Entry 3MWD (X-ray diffraction, 2.10 A resolution); this record covers chains A and B.

[Chain A]
Protein: ATP-citrate synthase
Source organism: Homo sapiens
Notes: EC 2.3.3.8; fragment: Truncated Human ATP-Citrate Lyase
UniProt: P53396 (ACLY_HUMAN); numbering as in UniProt (aligned over 1-425)
Chain sequence (425 residues; each row starts with the number of its first residue):
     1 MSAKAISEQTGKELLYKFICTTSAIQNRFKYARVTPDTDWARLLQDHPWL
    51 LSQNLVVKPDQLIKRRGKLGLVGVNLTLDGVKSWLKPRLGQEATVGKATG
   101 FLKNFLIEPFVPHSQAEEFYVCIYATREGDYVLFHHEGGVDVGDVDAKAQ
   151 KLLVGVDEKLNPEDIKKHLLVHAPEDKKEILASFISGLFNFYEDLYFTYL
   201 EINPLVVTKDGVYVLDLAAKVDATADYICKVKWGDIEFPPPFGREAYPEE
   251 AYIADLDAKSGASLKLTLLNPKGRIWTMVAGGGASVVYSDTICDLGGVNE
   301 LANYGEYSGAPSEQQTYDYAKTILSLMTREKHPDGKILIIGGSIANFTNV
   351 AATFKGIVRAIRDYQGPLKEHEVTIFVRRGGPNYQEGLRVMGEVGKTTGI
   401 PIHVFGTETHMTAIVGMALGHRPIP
Not modelled in the structure: 1
Modified residues: Mse1 (selenomethionine); Mse278, Mse327, Mse391, Mse411, Mse417 (selenomethionine; parent Met)
UniProt features mapped onto this chain:
  - binding site (ATP): Lys58, Arg66, Gly67, Pro109, Val111, Glu118, Asp216
  - binding site (Mg(2+)): Asp257, Ser260, Ala262
  - binding site (citrate): Gly309, Asn346, Thr348, Tyr364, Arg379
  - modified residue: Tyr131 (Phosphotyrosine), Ser263 (Phosphoserine)
Disulfide bonds: Cys20 forms a disulfide with the same residue of a neighbouring copy of this chain
From the paper describing this entry:
  - binding site for citric acid: Ala280, Gly309, Ser343 to Thr348, Arg379
  - specificity-determining residues: Arg379
  - conformationally variable residues (order/disorder transition): Phe347

[Chain B]
Protein: ATP-citrate synthase
Source organism: Homo sapiens
Notes: EC 2.3.3.8; fragment: Truncated Human ATP-Citrate Lyase
UniProt: P53396 (ACLY_HUMAN); numbering as in UniProt (aligned over 487-820)
Chain sequence (334 residues; row label = number of the first residue in the row):
   487 GKSTTLFSRHTKAIVWGMQTRAVQGMLDFDYVCSRDEPSVAAMVYPFTGD
   537 HKQKFYWGHKEILIPVFKNMADAMRKHPEVDVLINFASLRSAYDSTMETM
   587 NYAQIRTIAIIAEGIPEALTRKLIKKADQKGVTIIGPATVGGIKPGCFKI
   637 GNTGGMLDNILASKLYRPGSVAYVSRSGGMSNELNNIISRTTDGVYEGVA
   687 IGGDRYPGSTFMDHVLRYQDTPGVKMIVVLGEIGGTEEYKICRGIKEGRL
   737 TKPIVCWCIGTCATMFSSEVQFGHAGACANQASETAVAKNQALKEAGVFV
   787 PRSFDELGEIIQSVYEDLVANGVIVPAQEVPPPT
Not modelled in the structure: 751-766
Modified residues: Mse504, Mse512, Mse529, Mse556, Mse560, Mse583, Mse586, Mse642, Mse666, Mse698, Mse712 (selenomethionine; parent Met); Mse751 (selenomethionine)
UniProt features mapped onto this chain:
  - active site: His760 (Tele-phosphohistidine intermediate)
  - binding site (CoA): Leu779 to Ser789
  - modified residue: Lys540 (N6-acetyllysine), Lys546 (N6-acetyllysine), Lys554 (N6-acetyllysine), Thr639 (Phosphothreonine), Ser663 (Phosphoserine), Tyr682 (Phosphotyrosine)
  - cross-link (Glycyl lysine isopeptide (Lys-Gly)): Lys540 (interchain with G-Cter in ubiquitin), Lys546 (interchain with G-Cter in ubiquitin), Lys554 (interchain with G-Cter in ubiquitin)
  - mutagenesis: Lys540 (K540R/Q: Decreased acetylation and increased de novo lipid synthesis; when associated with R,Q-546 and R,Q-554. Abolished ubiquitination by the BCR(KLHL25)complex; when associated with R-546 and R-554), Lys546 (K546R/Q: Decreased acetylation and increased de novo lipid synthesis; when associated with R,Q-540 and R,Q-554. Abolished ubiquitination by the BCR(KLHL25) complex ...), Lys554 (K554R/Q: Decreased acetylation and increased de novo lipid synthesis; when associated with R,Q-540 and R,Q-546. Abolished ubiquitination by the BCR(KLHL25) complex ...), His760 (H760A: Reduced enzyme activity)
From the paper describing this entry:
  - conformationally variable residues (order/disorder transition): Mse751 to Asn766
  - contacts within the chain: Trp502-Pro532 (hydrophobic contact), Trp502-Ala573 (hydrophobic contact)

[Interface between chain A and chain B]
Cross-chain cystine bridges: Cys293(A)-Cys748(B)
Residue-residue contacts - 68 pairs, chain A then chain B:
  Ala125(A) with Arg607(B); Arg691(B), hydrogen bond (backbone-side chain); Tyr692(B)
  Thr126(A) with Arg607(B), hydrogen bond (backbone-side chain); Tyr692(B)
  Arg127(A) with Arg607(B); Ile610(B); Tyr692(B); Pro693(B), hydrogen bond (side chain-backbone); Gly694(B)
  Gly129(A) with Arg607(B), hydrogen bond (backbone-side chain)
  Asp130(A) with Arg607(B), salt bridge
  Val156(A) with Arg607(B); Lys608(B); Lys611(B), hydrogen bond (backbone-side chain)
  Asp157(A) with Lys608(B)
  Tyr196(A) with Pro602(B), hydrophobic; Leu605(B)
  Asp222(A) with Pro602(B); Glu603(B), hydrogen bond (side chain-backbone)
  Thr224(A) with Gly600(B); Ile601(B); Pro602(B)
  Tyr227(A) with Leu575(B), hydrophobic; Arg576(B); Pro602(B); Leu605(B)
  Gly283(A) with Mse666(B)
  Ala284(A) with Mse666(B)
  Val286(A) with Gly746(B)
  Val287(A) with Ile745(B), hydrophobic; Phe790(B), hydrophobic
  Asp290(A) with Ile745(B); Gly746(B), hydrogen bond (side chain-backbone); Thr747(B), hydrogen bond (side chain-backbone); Cys748(B), hydrogen bond (side chain-backbone)
  Cys293(A) with Cys748(B), disulfide
  Asp294(A) with Ser789(B)
  Ser343(A) with Gly665(B), hydrogen bond (side chain-backbone); Mse666(B); Glu669(B)
  Ile344(A) with Asn645(B); Asn668(B), hydrogen bond (backbone-side chain); Glu669(B); Asn672(B)
  Ala345(A) with Asn668(B), hydrogen bond (backbone-side chain)
  Asn346(A) with Asn638(B); Thr639(B); Gly640(B), hydrogen bond (side chain-backbone); Gly641(B), hydrogen bond (side chain-backbone); Gly664(B), hydrogen bond (side chain-backbone); Asn668(B), hydrogen bond
  Arg378(A) with Glu669(B), salt bridge; Asn672(B)
  Pro382(A) with Mse642(B), hydrophobic
  Asn383(A) with Mse642(B)
  Gln385(A) with Asp644(B)
  Thr407(A) with Asn672(B), hydrogen bond (backbone-side chain); Arg676(B), hydrogen bond
  Glu408(A) with Arg676(B)
  His410(A) with Ile673(B); Phe790(B), hydrogen bond (side chain-backbone); Asp791(B)
  Mse411(A) with Glu669(B); Phe790(B), hydrophobic
  Thr412(A) with Phe790(B); Asp791(B), hydrogen bond
  Ala413(A) with Asp791(B)
Other interface residues (no listed pair), chain A (43 interface residues in all): Ser2, Ala3, Glu158, Thr198, Ala225, Ile228, Ser289, Val298, Gly342, Phe347, Arg422
Other interface residues (no listed pair), chain B (41 interface residues in all): Ala604, Val626, Ser663, Gly794
The authors on this interface:
  - residue pairs: Cys293(A)-Cys748(B) (covalent link)
  - interface residues, chain A: Gly282(A)

[Summary]
Chain A and chain B form an interface of 43 and 41 residues respectively; the contacts include 1 disulfide
bond, 20 hydrogen bonds and 2 salt bridges. Polar contacts include Asp130(A)-Arg607(B), Arg378(A)-Glu669(B)
and Ala125(A)-Arg691(B). The authors report a contact between Cys293(A) and Cys748(B). The paper reports a
binding site for citric acid at Ala280(A), Gly309(A) and Ser343(A) among others; the interface residue
Gly282(A).
Chain A is ATP-citrate synthase and chain B is ATP-citrate synthase, both from Homo sapiens; the structure,
Truncated Human ATP-Citrate Lyase with Citrate Bound, was determined by X-ray diffraction together with 3MWE
from the same study.
